PDB entry 4P4R | X-ray diffraction, 3.00 A resolution | chains A and B

Chain A:
Protein: HLA class II histocompatibility antigen, DP alpha 1 chain
From: Homo sapiens
Reference sequence: P20036 (DPA1_HUMAN); residues 1-183 here correspond to UniProt positions 32-214 (UniProt number = residue number + 31)
Amino-acid sequence (183 residues; each row starts with the number of its first residue):
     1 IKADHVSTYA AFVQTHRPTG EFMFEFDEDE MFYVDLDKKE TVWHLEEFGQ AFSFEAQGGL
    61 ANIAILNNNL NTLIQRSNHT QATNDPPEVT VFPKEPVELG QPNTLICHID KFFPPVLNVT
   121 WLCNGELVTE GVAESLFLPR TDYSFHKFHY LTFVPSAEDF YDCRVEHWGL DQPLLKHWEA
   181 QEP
Not modelled in the structure: 1, 180-183
Disulfides: Cys107-Cys163
Glycans and other covalent adducts: N-acetylglucosamine (NAG) linked to Asn78, Asn118
Curated features (UniProtKB/Swiss-Prot):
  - region: Glu179 to Pro183 (Connecting peptide)
  - glycosylation (N-linked (GlcNAc...) asparagine): Asn78, Asn118

Chain B:
Protein: mim2 peptide, HLA class II histocompatibility antigen, DP beta 1 chain
From: Homo sapiens
Reference sequence: P04440 (DPB1_HUMAN); residues 3-189 here correspond to UniProt positions 32-218 (UniProt number = residue number + 29)
Amino-acid sequence (212 residues; each row starts with the number of its first residue; note: 3 numbers in that range are skipped by the numbering (no residue carries them; nothing is unmodelled there); numbers below 1 keep their minus sign (Gln-25 is residue -25)):
   -25 QAFWIDLFET IGGGSLVPRG SGGGG
     3 SPENYLFQGR QECYAFNGTQ RFLERYIYNR EEFVRFDSDV GEFRAVTELG RPDEEYWNSQ
    63 KDILEEERAV PDRMCRHNYE LGGPMTLQRR VQPRVNVSPS KKGPLQHHNL LVCHVTDFYP
   123 GSIQVRWFLN GQEETAGVVS TNLIRNGDWT FQILVMLEMT PQQGDVYTCQ VEHTSLDSPV
   183 TVEWKAQ
Not modelled in the structure: -13 to -1
Differences from the reference sequence: linker (-14 to -1); variant Ser3 (Thr32 in P04440), Val36 (Ala65 in P04440), Asp55 (Ala84 in P04440), Glu56 (Ala85 in P04440), Glu69 (Lys98 in P04440)
Disulfides: Cys15-Cys77, Cys115-Cys171
Curated features (UniProtKB/Swiss-Prot):
  - region: Lys187 to Gln189 (Connecting peptide)
  - glycosylation: Asn19 (N-linked (GlcNAc...) asparagine)

Interface between chain A and chain B:
Contacting residue pairs (161; chain A residue first):
  Lys2(A) - Phe18(B)
  Ala3(A) - Ala17(B)
  Ala3(A) - Phe18(B)  hydrophobic
  Asp4(A) - Ala17(B)  hydrogen bond (backbone-backbone)
  Asp4(A) - Phe18(B)
  Asp4(A) - Asn19(B)  hydrogen bond (side chain-backbone)
  His5(A) - Cys15(B)
  His5(A) - Ala17(B)  hydrogen bond (backbone-backbone)
  His5(A) - Tyr81(B)
  His5(A) - Leu89(B)
  Val6(A) - Cys15(B)
  Val6(A) - Tyr16(B)  hydrophobic
  Ser7(A) - Gln13(B)
  Ser7(A) - Glu14(B)
  Ser7(A) - Cys15(B)  hydrogen bond (backbone-backbone)
  Thr8(A) - Gln13(B)
  Thr8(A) - Glu14(B)
  Tyr9(A) - Phe-23(B)
  Tyr9(A) - Trp-22(B)  hydrogen bond (side chain-backbone)
  Tyr9(A) - Ile-21(B)
  Tyr9(A) - Gly11(B)
  Tyr9(A) - Arg12(B)
  Tyr9(A) - Gln13(B)  hydrogen bond (backbone-backbone)
  Tyr9(A) - Met76(B)  hydrophobic
  Ala10(A) - Gly11(B)
  Ala11(A) - Gln10(B)
  Ala11(A) - Gly11(B)  hydrogen bond (backbone-backbone)
  Phe12(A) - Leu8(B)  hydrophobic
  Phe12(A) - Phe9(B)
  Phe12(A) - Gln10(B)
  Val13(A) - Leu8(B)
  Val13(A) - Phe9(B)  hydrogen bond (backbone-backbone)
  Gln14(A) - Asn6(B)  hydrogen bond
  Gln14(A) - Tyr7(B)
  Gln14(A) - Leu8(B)
  Thr15(A) - Glu5(B)  hydrogen bond (side chain-backbone)
  Thr15(A) - Asn6(B)  hydrogen bond
  Thr15(A) - Tyr7(B)  hydrogen bond (backbone-backbone)
  His16(A) - Pro4(B)
  His16(A) - Glu5(B)  hydrogen bond (side chain-backbone)
  His16(A) - Asn6(B)  hydrogen bond (backbone-side chain)
  Phe22(A) - Ile-21(B)  hydrophobic
  Phe24(A) - Phe-23(B)  hydrophobic
  Glu25(A) - Arg12(B)  salt bridge
  Phe26(A) - Thr88(B)
  Phe26(A) - Tyr121(B)
  Phe26(A) - Trp151(B)  hydrophobic
  Asp27(A) - Arg147(B)  hydrogen bond (backbone-side chain)
  Glu28(A) - Arg147(B)
  Asp29(A) - Tyr121(B)
  Asp29(A) - Arg147(B)  salt bridge
  Asp29(A) - Trp151(B)
  Glu30(A) - Trp151(B)  hydrogen bond (backbone-side chain)
  Met31(A) - Phe-23(B)  hydrophobic
  Met31(A) - Trp151(B)  hydrophobic
  Phe32(A) - Phe-23(B)  hydrophobic
  Trp43(A) - Phe-23(B)  hydrophobic
  His44(A) - Gly149(B)
  His44(A) - Asp150(B)
  His44(A) - Trp151(B)
  Leu45(A) - Arg91(B)
  Leu45(A) - Trp151(B)  hydrophobic
  Glu47(A) - Met87(B)
  Glu47(A) - Arg91(B)  salt bridge
  Phe48(A) - Thr88(B)
  Phe48(A) - Trp151(B)
  Ala51(A) - Gln-25(B)
  Ala51(A) - Met87(B)  hydrophobic
  Phe52(A) - Gln-25(B)
  Phe52(A) - Phe-23(B)  hydrophobic
  Phe52(A) - Leu83(B)
  Phe52(A) - Met87(B)  hydrophobic
  Ser53(A) - Gln-25(B)  hydrogen bond (backbone-backbone)
  Ser53(A) - Ala-24(B)  hydrogen bond (side chain-backbone)
  Ser53(A) - Phe-23(B)  hydrogen bond (backbone-backbone)
  Phe54(A) - Phe-23(B)
  Phe54(A) - Ile-21(B)  hydrophobic
  Gly58(A) - Ile-21(B)
  Ala61(A) - Leu-19(B)  hydrophobic
  Asn62(A) - Ile-21(B)
  Asn62(A) - Asp-20(B)
  Asn62(A) - Leu-19(B)
  Asn62(A) - Phe-18(B)  hydrogen bond (side chain-backbone)
  Ile65(A) - Leu-19(B)  hydrophobic
  Ile65(A) - Phe-18(B)
  Ile65(A) - Glu-17(B)
  Ile65(A) - Thr-16(B)
  Leu66(A) - Phe-18(B)  hydrophobic
  Leu66(A) - Phe9(B)  hydrophobic
  Asn68(A) - Thr-16(B)
  Asn68(A) - Ile-15(B)  hydrogen bond (side chain-backbone)
  Asn69(A) - Glu-17(B)  hydrogen bond (side chain-backbone)
  Asn69(A) - Thr-16(B)
  Asn69(A) - Ile-15(B)  hydrogen bond (side chain-backbone)
  Asn69(A) - Phe9(B)
  Leu70(A) - Tyr7(B)
  Leu70(A) - Leu8(B)
  Leu70(A) - Phe9(B)
  Leu70(A) - Tyr30(B)  hydrophobic
  Thr72(A) - Ile-15(B)  hydrogen bond (side chain-backbone)
  Thr72(A) - Gly-14(B)
  Leu73(A) - Ile-15(B)  hydrophobic
  Leu73(A) - Phe9(B)  hydrophobic
  Leu73(A) - Tyr30(B)  hydrophobic
  Leu73(A) - Phe35(B)  hydrophobic
  Leu73(A) - Leu51(B)  hydrophobic
  Ile74(A) - Tyr7(B)  hydrophobic
  Ile74(A) - Tyr30(B)
  Arg76(A) - Ile-15(B)
  Arg76(A) - Phe35(B)
  Arg76(A) - Leu51(B)  hydrogen bond (side chain-backbone)
  Arg76(A) - Pro54(B)
  Arg76(A) - Asp55(B)  salt bridge
  Ser77(A) - Tyr30(B)  hydrogen bond
  His79(A) - Tyr7(B)
  Thr80(A) - Tyr7(B)
  Thr80(A) - Tyr30(B)  hydrogen bond (backbone-side chain)
  Thr80(A) - Asn31(B)  hydrogen bond (backbone-side chain)
  Gln81(A) - Pro4(B)  hydrogen bond (side chain-backbone)
  Gln81(A) - Glu5(B)
  Gln81(A) - Asn6(B)
  Gln81(A) - Tyr7(B)
  Ala82(A) - Asn31(B)
  Asn84(A) - Ser3(B)  hydrogen bond
  Asp85(A) - Arg32(B)  salt bridge
  Phe92(A) - Ile146(B)  hydrophobic
  Phe92(A) - Asn148(B)
  Phe92(A) - Gln154(B)
  Pro93(A) - Gln154(B)  hydrogen bond (backbone-side chain)
  Lys94(A) - Thr118(B)  hydrogen bond (backbone-side chain)
  Lys94(A) - Asp119(B)  salt bridge
  Lys94(A) - Asp150(B)
  Lys94(A) - Gln154(B)  hydrogen bond (backbone-side chain)
  Glu95(A) - Asp119(B)
  Pro96(A) - Asn98(B)
  Pro96(A) - Thr118(B)
  Ile106(A) - Asn148(B)
  Phe113(A) - Leu8(B)  hydrophobic
  Phe113(A) - Asn31(B)
  Phe113(A) - Arg32(B)
  Pro114(A) - Asn6(B)
  Pro115(A) - Leu8(B)
  Pro139(A) - Gln10(B)
  Pro139(A) - Arg12(B)  hydrogen bond (backbone-side chain)
  Arg140(A) - Arg12(B)
  Asp142(A) - Arg32(B)  hydrogen bond (backbone-side chain)
  Tyr143(A) - Arg12(B)
  Tyr143(A) - Arg27(B)  hydrogen bond
  Tyr143(A) - Ile29(B)  hydrophobic
  Tyr143(A) - Arg32(B)
  Tyr143(A) - Glu34(B)  hydrogen bond
  Ser144(A) - Arg32(B)
  Phe145(A) - Gln10(B)
  Phe148(A) - Arg147(B)
  Phe148(A) - Asn148(B)
  Phe148(A) - Gly149(B)
  Tyr150(A) - Asn148(B)  hydrogen bond (side chain-backbone)
  Tyr150(A) - Gly149(B)  hydrogen bond (side chain-backbone)
  Trp168(A) - Ser3(B)
  Trp168(A) - Pro4(B)
  Trp168(A) - Asn6(B)
Also at the interface, not in a pair above, chain A (73 interface residues in all): Val116, Thr141
Also at the interface, not in a pair above, chain B (64 interface residues in all): Tyr28, Gly52, Asn80, Gly84, His116, Thr152, Phe153

Summary:
73 residues of chain A and 64 residues of chain B are in contact, with 39 hydrogen bonds and 6 salt bridges.
Polar contacts include Glu25(A)-Arg12(B), Asp29(A)-Arg147(B) and Glu47(A)-Arg91(B). N-acetylglucosamine is
covalently linked to Asn78(A) and Asn118(A).
Chain A is HLA class II histocompatibility antigen, DP alpha 1 chain and chain B is mim2 peptide, HLA class II
histocompatibility antigen, DP beta 1 chain, both from Homo sapiens; the structure, Structural Basis of
Chronic Beryllium Disease: Bridging the Gap Between Allergic Hypersensitivity and Autoimmunity, was determined
by X-ray diffraction together with 4P5K, 4P5M, 4P4K and 4P57 from the same study.
